Entry 7CWN (electron microscopy, 3.20 A resolution); this record covers chains A and O of the 15 polymer chains in the assembly.

# Chain A
Molecule: Spike glycoprotein
Organism: Severe acute respiratory syndrome coronavirus 2
UniProtKB: P0DTC2 (SPIKE_SARS2); numbering as in UniProt (aligned over 1-1273)
Amino-acid sequence (1273 residues; each row starts with the number of its first residue):
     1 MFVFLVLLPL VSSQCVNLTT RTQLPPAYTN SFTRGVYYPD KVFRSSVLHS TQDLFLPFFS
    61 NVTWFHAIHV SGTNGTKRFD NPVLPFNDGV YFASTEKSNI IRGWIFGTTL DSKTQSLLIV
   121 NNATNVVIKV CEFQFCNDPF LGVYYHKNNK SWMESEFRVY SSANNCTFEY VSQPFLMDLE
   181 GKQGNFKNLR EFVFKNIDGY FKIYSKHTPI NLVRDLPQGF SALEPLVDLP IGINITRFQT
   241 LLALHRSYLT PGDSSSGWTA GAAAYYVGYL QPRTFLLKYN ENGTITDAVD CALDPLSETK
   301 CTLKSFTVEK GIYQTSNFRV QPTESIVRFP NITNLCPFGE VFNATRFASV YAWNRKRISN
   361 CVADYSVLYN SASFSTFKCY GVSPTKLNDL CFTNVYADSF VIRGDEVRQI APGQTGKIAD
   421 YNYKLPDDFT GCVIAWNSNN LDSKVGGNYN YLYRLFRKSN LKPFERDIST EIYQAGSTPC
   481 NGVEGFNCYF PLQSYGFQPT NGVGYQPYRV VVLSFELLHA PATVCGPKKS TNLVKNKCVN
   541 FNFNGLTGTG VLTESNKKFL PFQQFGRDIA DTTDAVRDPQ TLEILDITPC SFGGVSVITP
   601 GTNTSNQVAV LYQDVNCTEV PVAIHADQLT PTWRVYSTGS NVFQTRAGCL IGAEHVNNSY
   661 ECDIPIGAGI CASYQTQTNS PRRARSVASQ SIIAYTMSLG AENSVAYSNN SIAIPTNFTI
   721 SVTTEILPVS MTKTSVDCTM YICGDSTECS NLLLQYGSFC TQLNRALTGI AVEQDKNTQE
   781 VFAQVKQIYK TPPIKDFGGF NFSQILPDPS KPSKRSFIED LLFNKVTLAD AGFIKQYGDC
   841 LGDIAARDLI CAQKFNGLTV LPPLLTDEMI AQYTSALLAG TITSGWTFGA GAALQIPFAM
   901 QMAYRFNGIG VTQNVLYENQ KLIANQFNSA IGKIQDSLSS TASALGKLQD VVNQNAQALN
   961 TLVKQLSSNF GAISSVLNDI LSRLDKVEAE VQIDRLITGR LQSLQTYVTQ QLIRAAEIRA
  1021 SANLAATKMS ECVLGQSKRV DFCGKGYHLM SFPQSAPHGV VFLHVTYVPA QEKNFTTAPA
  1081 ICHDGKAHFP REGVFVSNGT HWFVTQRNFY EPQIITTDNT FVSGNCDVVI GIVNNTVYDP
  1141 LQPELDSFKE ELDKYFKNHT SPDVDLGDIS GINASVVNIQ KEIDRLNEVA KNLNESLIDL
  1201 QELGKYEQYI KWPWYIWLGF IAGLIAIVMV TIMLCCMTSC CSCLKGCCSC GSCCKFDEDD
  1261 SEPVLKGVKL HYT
Not modelled in the structure: 1-13, 252-255, 331-333, 528-530, 621-640, 677-688, 828-847, 1148-1273
Curated features (UniProtKB/Swiss-Prot):
  - region: Asn280 to Cys301 (Putative superantigen), Arg403 to Asp405 (Integrin-binding motif), Asn448 to Phe456 (Immunodominant HLA epitope recognized by the CD8+), Pro681 to Ala684 (Putative superantigen), Ser816 to Tyr837 (Fusion peptide 1), Lys835 to Phe855 (Fusion peptide 2), Asp1163 to Glu1202 (Heptad repeat 2)
  - motif: Met1237 to Cys1241 (Binding to host endocytosis trafficking protein SNX27), Asp1257 to Glu1262 (Diacidic ER export motif (host COPII)), Ser1261 to Gly1267 (Binding to host plasma membrane localising/FERM domain proteins), Lys1269 to Thr1273 (KxHxx, ER retrieval signal (COPI))
  - site (Cleavage): Arg685, Ser686, Arg815, Ser816
  - lipidation (S-palmitoyl cysteine): Cys1235, Cys1236, Cys1240, Cys1241, Cys1243, Cys1247, Cys1248, Cys1250, Cys1253, Cys1254
  - glycosylation: Asn17 (N-linked (GlcNAc...) (complex) asparagine), Asn61 (N-linked (GlcNAc...) (hybrid) asparagine), Asn74 (N-linked (GlcNAc...) (complex) asparagine), Asn122 (N-linked (GlcNAc...) (hybrid) asparagine), Asn149 (N-linked (GlcNAc...) (complex) asparagine), Asn165 (N-linked (GlcNAc...) (complex) asparagine), Asn234 (N-linked (GlcNAc...) (high mannose) asparagine), Asn282 (N-linked (GlcNAc...) (complex) asparagine), Thr323 (O-linked (GalNAc) threonine), Ser325 (O-linked (HexNAc...) serine), Asn331 (N-linked (GlcNAc...) (complex) asparagine), Asn343 (N-linked (GlcNAc...) (complex) asparagine), Asn603 (N-linked (GlcNAc...) (hybrid) asparagine), Asn616 (N-linked (GlcNAc...) (complex) asparagine), Asn657 (N-linked (GlcNAc...) (complex) asparagine), Thr676 (O-linked (GlcNAc...) threonine), Thr678 (O-linked (GlcNAc...) threonine), Asn709 (N-linked (GlcNAc...) (high mannose) asparagine), Asn717 (N-linked (GlcNAc...) (hybrid) asparagine), Asn801 (N-linked (GlcNAc...) (hybrid) asparagine) and 6 more in UniProt
  - natural variant: Leu5 (L5F: In strain: Iota/B.1.526), Ser13 (S13I: In strain: Epsilon/B.1.427/B.1.429), Leu18 (L18F: In strain: Beta/B.1.351, Gamma/P.1 and 1 more), Thr19 (T19I: In strain: Omicron/BQ.1.1, Omicron/XBB.1.5 and 1 more; T19R: In strain: Delta/B.1.617.2, Omicron/BA.2 and 4 more), Thr20 (T20N: In strain: Gamma/P.1), Leu24 to Ala27 (sequence variant, change not given here; In strain: Omicron/BA.2, Omicron/BA.2.12.1 and 6 more), Pro26 (P26S: In strain: Gamma/P.1), Gln52 (Q52H: In strain: Omicron/EG.5.1), Ala67 (A67V: In strain: Eta/B.1.525, Omicron/BA.1), His69 to Val70 (deletion: In strain: Alpha/B.1.1.7, Eta/B.1.525 and 5 more), Gly75 (G75V: In strain: Lambda/C.37), Thr76 (T76I: In strain: Lambda/C.37), 83 further natural variant entries in UniProt
  - mutagenesis: His69 to Val70 (Increased incorporation of cleaved spike into virions), Asn121 (N121Q: Partial loss of biliverdin affinity), Arg190 (R190K: Partial loss of biliverdin affinity), Asn234 (N234Q: Increased resistance to neutralizing antibodies), Asn331 (N331Q: Reduced viral infectivity), Asn343 (N343Q: Reduced viral infectivity), Leu452 (L452R: Increased resistance to neutralizing antibodies. Decreases HLA binding to NF9 epitope. Increased binding affinity to human ACE2), Tyr453 (Y453F: Decreased HLA binding to NF9 epitope. Increased binding affinity to human ACE2), Ala475 (A475V: Increased resistance to neutralizing antibodies), Val483 (V483A: Increased resistance to neutralizing antibodies), Glu484 (E484D: Increased replication in human TMEM106B overexpressing cells), Phe490 (F490L: Increased resistance to neutralizing antibodies and human covalescent sera neutralization), 17 further mutagenesis entries in UniProt
Disulfide bonds: Cys15-Cys136, Cys131-Cys166, Cys291-Cys301, Cys336-Cys361, Cys379-Cys432, Cys391-Cys525, Cys480-Cys488, Cys617-Cys649, Cys662-Cys671, Cys738-Cys760, Cys743-Cys749, Cys1032-Cys1043, Cys1082-Cys1126
Glycans and other covalent adducts: N-acetylglucosamine (NAG) linked to Asn61, Asn234, Asn603, Asn616, Asn657, Asn709, Asn717, Asn801, Asn1074, Asn1098, Asn1134
From the paper describing this entry:
  - mutagenesis - N354D/D364Y, V367F, R408I, W436R: unchanged binding to P17

# Chain O
Molecule: heavy chain of H014 Fab
Organism: Homo sapiens
Notes: antibody fragment or engineered binder
Amino-acid sequence (214 residues; numbered 2 to 215; the number before each row is that of its first residue):
     2 VQLVQSGAEV KKPGATVKIS CKVSGYSFSN YYIHWVKQAP GKSLEWIGYI DPFNGGTSDN
    62 LKFKGAATLT ADTSTDTAYM ELSSLRSEDT AVYYCARSEY DPYYVMDYWG QGTTVTVSSA
   122 STKGPSVFPL APSGGTAALG CLVKDYFPEP VTVSWNSGAL TSGVHTFPAV LQSSGLYSLS
   182 SVVTVPSSSL GTQTYICNVN HKPSNTKVDK KVEP
Not modelled in the structure: 124-215
Disulfide bonds: Cys22-Cys96

# Chain A / chain O interface
Contacting residue pairs (30; chain A residue first):
  Tyr369(A) with Leu62(O), hydrophobic
  Ser375(A) with Tyr50(O); Tyr105(O)
  Thr376(A) with Tyr50(O); Tyr105(O), hydrogen bond
  Phe377(A) with Tyr50(O), hydrogen bond (backbone-side chain); Thr58(O); Ser59(O), hydrogen bond (backbone-side chain)
  Lys378(A) with Tyr33(O), hydrogen bond; Asp52(O); Gly56(O); Gly57(O); Thr58(O)
  Cys379(A) with Gly56(O); Thr58(O), hydrogen bond (backbone-backbone)
  Tyr380(A) with Asn55(O), hydrogen bond; Gly56(O), hydrogen bond (side chain-backbone)
  Ser383(A) with Ala68(O); Thr69(O), hydrogen bond
  Pro384(A) with Thr58(O)
  Thr385(A) with Leu62(O); Ala67(O)
  Lys386(A) with Ala67(O), hydrogen bond (side chain-backbone); Thr69(O), hydrogen bond
  Gly404(A) with Pro103(O)
  Arg408(A) with Tyr101(O); Asp102(O)
  Ala411(A) with Asn55(O)
  Pro412(A) with Asn55(O), hydrogen bond (backbone-side chain)
  Tyr508(A) with Pro103(O)
Also at the interface, not in a pair above, chain A (17 interface residues in all): Asp405
Also at the interface, not in a pair above, chain O (17 interface residues in all): Asp60

# Overview
The chain A/chain O interface involves 17 residues from each chain; the contacts include 11 hydrogen bonds.
Polar pairs include Thr376(A)-Tyr105(O), Phe377(A)-Tyr50(O) and Phe377(A)-Ser59(O). N-acetylglucosamine is
covalently linked to Asn61(A), Asn234(A), Asn603(A), Asn616(A), Asn657(A) and Asn709(A) and 5 more. From the
paper: N354D/D364Y, V367F and R408I of chain A, among others, leave binding to P17 unchanged.
Here chain A is Spike glycoprotein (Severe acute respiratory syndrome coronavirus 2) and chain O is heavy
chain of H014 Fab (Homo sapiens). Entry 7CWN (P17-H014 Fab cocktail in complex with SARS-CoV-2 spike protein)
was determined by electron microscopy, deposited together with 7CWL, 7CWM and 7CWO.
